PDB entry 9HFW | X-ray diffraction, 1.70 A resolution | chains A and B

== Chain A ==
Protein: Speckle type BTB/POZ protein
Organism: Homo sapiens
UniProtKB: D6RDG8 (D6RDG8_HUMAN); numbering as in UniProt (aligned over 28-166)
Chain sequence (139 residues; numbered 28 to 166; the number before each row is that of its first residue):
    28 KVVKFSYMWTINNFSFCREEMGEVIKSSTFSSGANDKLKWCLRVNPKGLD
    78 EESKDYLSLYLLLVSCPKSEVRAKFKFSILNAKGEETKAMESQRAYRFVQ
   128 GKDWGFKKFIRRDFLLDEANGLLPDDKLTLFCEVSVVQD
Not modelled in the structure: 28-29, 165-166

== Chain B ==
Protein: Nuclear receptor coactivator 3
Notes: EC 2.3.1.48
UniProtKB: Q9Y6Q9 (NCOA3_HUMAN); residues 91-107 here = UniProt positions 91-107
Chain sequence (17 residues; numbered 91 to 107; the number before each row is that of its first residue):
    91 NDDDVQKADVSSTGQGV
Not modelled in the structure: 105-107

== Chain A / chain B interface ==
Pairs across the interface (36):
  Arg70(A) with Thr103(B)
  Leu76(A) with Thr103(B)
  Tyr83(A) with Asp93(B); Asp94(B), hydrogen bond (side chain-backbone); Val95(B)
  Tyr87(A) with Ser101(B); Thr103(B)
  Phe102(A) with Val100(B), hydrophobic
  Lys115(A) with Val95(B); Gln96(B), hydrogen bond (backbone-side chain)
  Met117(A) with Gln96(B); Lys97(B); Ala98(B), hydrophobic
  Tyr123(A) with Val100(B)
  Lys129(A) with Ser102(B), hydrogen bond
  Asp130(A) with Ser102(B), hydrogen bond (backbone-side chain); Thr103(B), hydrogen bond
  Trp131(A) with Val100(B), hydrophobic; Ser101(B); Ser102(B)
  Gly132(A) with Asp99(B); Val100(B); Ser101(B), hydrogen bond (backbone-backbone)
  Phe133(A) with Lys97(B); Ala98(B); Asp99(B); Val100(B), hydrophobic
  Lys135(A) with Gln96(B); Lys97(B), hydrogen bond (backbone-backbone)
  Phe136(A) with Gln96(B), hydrogen bond (backbone-side chain)
  Ile137(A) with Val95(B), hydrophobic; Gln96(B)
  Arg138(A) with Asp93(B); Asp94(B); Val95(B), hydrogen bond (backbone-backbone)
  Phe141(A) with Val95(B), hydrophobic
Also at the interface, not in a pair above, chain A (20 interface residues in all): Ser119, Lys134
Also at the interface, not in a pair above, chain B (13 interface residues in all): Asp92, Gly104
The authors on this interface:
  - interface residues, chain A: Tyr83(A), Lys115(A), Lys135(A), Phe136(A), Ile137(A), Arg138(A), Phe141(A)

== In short ==
20 residues of chain A face 13 of chain B across their interface; the contacts include 9 hydrogen bonds. Polar
contacts include Tyr83(A)-Asp94(B), Lys115(A)-Gln96(B) and Lys129(A)-Ser102(B). The paper reports interface
residues Tyr83(A), Lys115(A) and Lys135(A) among others.
Chain A is Speckle type BTB/POZ protein (Homo sapiens) and chain B is Nuclear receptor coactivator 3; the
structure, SRC-3 (NCoA-3) peptide bound to SPOP MATH domain, was determined by X-ray diffraction, deposited
together with 9HFV, 9HFU, 9HGG and 9HGH.
